Entry 4FYY (X-ray diffraction, 1.94 A resolution); this record covers chains A and B of the 4 polymer chains in the assembly.

# Chain A
Molecule: Aspartate carbamoyltransferase catalytic chain
From: Escherichia coli
Notes: EC 2.1.3.2
Reference sequence: P0A786 (PYRB_ECOLI); residues 1-310 here correspond to UniProt positions 2-311 (UniProt number = residue number + 1)
Amino-acid sequence (310 residues; each row starts with the number of its first residue):
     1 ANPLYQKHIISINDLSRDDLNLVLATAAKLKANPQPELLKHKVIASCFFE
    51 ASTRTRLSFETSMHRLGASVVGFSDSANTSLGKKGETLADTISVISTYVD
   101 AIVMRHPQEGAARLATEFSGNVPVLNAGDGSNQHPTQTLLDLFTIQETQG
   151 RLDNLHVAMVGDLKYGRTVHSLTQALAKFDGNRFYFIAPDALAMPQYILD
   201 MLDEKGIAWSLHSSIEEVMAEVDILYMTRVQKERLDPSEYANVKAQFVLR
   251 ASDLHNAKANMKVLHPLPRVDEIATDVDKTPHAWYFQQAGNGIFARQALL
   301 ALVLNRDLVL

# Chain B
Molecule: Aspartate carbamoyltransferase regulatory chain
From: Escherichia coli
Reference sequence: P0A7F3 (PYRI_ECOLI); numbering as in UniProt (aligned over 1-153)
Amino-acid sequence (153 residues; row label = number of the first residue in the row):
     1 MTHDNKLQVEAIKRGTVIDHIPAQIGFKLLSLFKLTETDQRITIGLNLPS
    51 GEMGRKDLIKIENTFLSEDQVDQLALYAPQATVNRIDNYEVVGKSRPSLP
   101 ERIDNVLVCPNSNCISHAEPVSSSFAVRKRANDIALKCKYCEKEFSHNVV
   151 LAN
Unresolved in the structure: 1-6
Bound ions: Zn2+: C109, C114, C138, C141
Ligand contacts:
  - CTP (cytidine-5'-triphosphate): L7, E10, A11, I12, V17, D19, H20, L58, K60, T82, N84, I86, Y89, E90, V91, K94
  - UTP: L7, Q8, V9, D19, H20, L48, P49, S50, G51, E52, K56, L58, K60
  - UTP (uridine 5'-triphosphate): L7, Q8, V9, D19, H20, L48, P49, S50, G51, E52, K56, L58, K60
From the paper describing this entry:
  - binding site for UTP: V9, D19, H20, K60
  - binding site for CTP: I12, D19, H20, K60, Y89
  - specificity-determining residues: K60 (proposed by the authors, not directly observed)
  - mutagenesis - D19A: abolished binding to UTP (citing earlier work)

# Chain A / chain B interface
Contacting residue pairs - 38 pairs, chain A then chain B:
  S11(A) - E142(B)  hydrogen bond
  K84(A) - E119(B)  salt bridge
  T87(A) - E119(B)
  T87(A) - P120(B)
  L88(A) - I115(B)  hydrophobic
  L88(A) - E119(B)  hydrogen bond (backbone-side chain)
  A89(A) - E119(B)  hydrogen bond (backbone-side chain)
  A89(A) - P120(B)  hydrophobic
  H106(A) - I115(B)
  P107(A) - N113(B)  hydrogen bond (backbone-side chain)
  Q108(A) - N113(B)
  Q108(A) - C114(B)
  Q108(A) - I115(B)
  E109(A) - N111(B)  hydrogen bond
  E109(A) - N113(B)  hydrogen bond
  E109(A) - C114(B)
  E109(A) - I115(B)  hydrogen bond (backbone-backbone)
  E109(A) - C141(B)
  G110(A) - I115(B)
  G110(A) - Y140(B)
  A111(A) - I115(B)
  R113(A) - K139(B)
  R113(A) - E142(B)  salt bridge
  L114(A) - I115(B)  hydrophobic
  L114(A) - E119(B)
  L114(A) - V121(B)  hydrophobic
  L114(A) - Y140(B)  hydrophobic
  E117(A) - V121(B)
  E117(A) - K139(B)  salt bridge
  E117(A) - Y140(B)  hydrogen bond
  F118(A) - P120(B)
  F118(A) - V121(B)  hydrophobic
  S131(A) - K143(B)  hydrogen bond (backbone-side chain)
  N132(A) - Y140(B)
  N132(A) - C141(B)
  N132(A) - E142(B)  hydrogen bond
  Q133(A) - E142(B)
  E204(A) - R130(B)  salt bridge
Interface residues without a listed pair, chain A (20 interface residues in all): N13
Interface residues without a listed pair, chain B (15 interface residues in all): A118, K137

# Overview
Chain A and chain B form an interface of 20 and 15 residues respectively; the contacts include 10 hydrogen
bonds and 4 salt bridges. Among the polar pairs are K84(A)-E119(B), R113(A)-E142(B) and E117(A)-K139(B). From
the paper: a binding site for CTP at I12(B), D19(B) and H20(B) among others; D19A of chain B abolishes binding
to UTP.
Chain A is Aspartate carbamoyltransferase catalytic chain and chain B is Aspartate carbamoyltransferase
regulatory chain, both from Escherichia coli; the structure, E. coli Aspartate Transcarbamoylase Complexed
with CTP, UTP, and Mg2+, was determined by X-ray diffraction (same publication as 4FYV, 4FYW and 4FYX).
